PDB entry 6X5N | X-ray diffraction, 3.30 A resolution | chains h and r of the 4 polymer chains in the assembly

== Chain h ==
Name: Heavy chain Fab Bl-3 6
Organism: Mus musculus
Notes: antibody fragment or engineered binder
Sequence (225 residues; each row starts with the number of its first residue):
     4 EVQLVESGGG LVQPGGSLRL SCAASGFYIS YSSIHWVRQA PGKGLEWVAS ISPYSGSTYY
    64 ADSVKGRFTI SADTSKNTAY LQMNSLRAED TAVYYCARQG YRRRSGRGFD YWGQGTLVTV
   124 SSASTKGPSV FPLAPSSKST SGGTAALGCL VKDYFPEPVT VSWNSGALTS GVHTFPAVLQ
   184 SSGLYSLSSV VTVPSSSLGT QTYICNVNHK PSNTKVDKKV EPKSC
Disulfides: Cys-25/Cys-99, Cys-152/Cys-208

== Chain r ==
Molecule: ggPAN RNA
Sequence (78 nucleotides; row label = number of the first residue in the row):
     1 GGGUUUUUCC UUCGAAACAC GAAGGUUUUU AUCCCUGCCG GGUUUUUCCU UCGAAACACG
    61 AAGGUUUUUA UCCCUGCC
Unresolved in the structure: 40-78
Reported in the primary citation:
  - mutagenesis - U32DEL (Kd = 200 uM): decreased binding to compound 15
  - binding site for ggPAN RNA: U32 (from molecular simulation)

== Interface between chain h and chain r ==
Contacting residue pairs - 23 pairs, chain h then chain r:
  Tyr-34(h) / A15(r)  stacking on the base
  His-38(h) / A17(r)  base contact
  Pro-56(h) / A16(r)  sugar contact
  Pro-56(h) / A17(r)  phosphate contact
  Pro-56(h) / C18(r)  hydrogen bond to the base
  Tyr-57(h) / A15(r)  hydrogen bond to the sugar
  Tyr-57(h) / A16(r)  stacking on the base
  Tyr-57(h) / A19(r)  base contact
  Ser-58(h) / C18(r)  hydrogen bond to the base
  Ser-58(h) / A19(r)  base contact
  Ser-60(h) / C18(r)  hydrogen bond to the base
  Tyr-62(h) / A17(r)  sugar contact
  Tyr-62(h) / C18(r)  sugar contact
  Gln-102(h) / A17(r)  hydrogen bond to the base
  Gly-103(h) / A16(r)  phosphate contact
  Tyr-104(h) / A15(r)  phosphate contact
  Tyr-104(h) / A16(r)  phosphate contact
  Arg-105(h) / C13(r)  salt bridge to the phosphate
  Arg-105(h) / G14(r)  salt bridge to the phosphate
  Arg-105(h) / A16(r)  hydrogen bond to the phosphate
  Arg-106(h) / C13(r)  salt bridge to the phosphate
  Arg-106(h) / G14(r)  salt bridge to the phosphate
  Arg-110(h) / A17(r)  hydrogen bond to the base
Other interface residues (no listed pair), chain h (15 interface residues in all): Ser-36, Ser-55

== In short ==
15 residues of chain h and 7 residues of chain r are in contact, with 7 hydrogen bonds, 4 salt bridges and 2
aromatic stacking contacts. Polar pairs include Pro-56(h)/C18(r), Ser-58(h)/C18(r) and Ser-60(h)/C18(r). From
the paper: a binding site for ggPAN RNA at U32(r); U32DEL of chain r reduces binding to compound 15.
Here chain h is Heavy chain Fab Bl-3 6 (Mus musculus) and chain r is ggPAN RNA. Entry 6X5N (Crystal structure
of a stabilized PAN ENE bimolecular triplex with a GC-clamped polyA tail, in complex ...) was determined by
X-ray diffraction, deposited together with 6X5M.
